8T1L - chains L and Q of the 26 polymer chains in the assembly; structure by electron microscopy, 4.83 A resolution (low resolution: residue-level contacts below are approximate; hydrogen-bond / salt-bridge calls are withheld).

== Chain L ==
Molecule: Mediator of RNA polymerase II transcription subunit 17
From: Mus musculus
Reference sequence: Q8VCD5 (MED17_MOUSE); numbering as in UniProt (aligned over 1-649)
Amino-acid sequence (649 residues; numbered 1 to 649; the number before each row is that of its first residue):
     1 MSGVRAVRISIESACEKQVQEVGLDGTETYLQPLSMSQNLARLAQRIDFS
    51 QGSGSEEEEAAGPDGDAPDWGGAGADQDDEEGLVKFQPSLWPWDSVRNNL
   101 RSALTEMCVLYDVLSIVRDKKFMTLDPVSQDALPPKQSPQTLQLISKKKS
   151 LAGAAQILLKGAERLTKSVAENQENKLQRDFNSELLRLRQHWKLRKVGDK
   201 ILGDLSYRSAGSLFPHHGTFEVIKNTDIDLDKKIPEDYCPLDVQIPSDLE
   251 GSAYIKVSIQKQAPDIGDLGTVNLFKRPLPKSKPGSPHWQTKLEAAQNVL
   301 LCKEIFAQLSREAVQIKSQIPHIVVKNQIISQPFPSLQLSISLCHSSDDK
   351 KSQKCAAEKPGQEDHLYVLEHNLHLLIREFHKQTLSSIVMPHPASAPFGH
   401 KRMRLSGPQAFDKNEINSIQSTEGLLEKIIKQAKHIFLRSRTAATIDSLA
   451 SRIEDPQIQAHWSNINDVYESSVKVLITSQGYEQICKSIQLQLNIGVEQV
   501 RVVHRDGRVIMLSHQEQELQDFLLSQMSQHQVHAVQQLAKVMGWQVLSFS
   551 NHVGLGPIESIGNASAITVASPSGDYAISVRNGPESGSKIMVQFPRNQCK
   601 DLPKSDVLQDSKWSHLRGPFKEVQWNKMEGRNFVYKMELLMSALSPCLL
Disordered / not traced: 49-90, 119-137, 236-248, 352-355, 385-388, 540-543, 646-649

== Chain Q ==
Molecule: Mediator of RNA polymerase II transcription subunit 22
From: Mus musculus
Reference sequence: Q62276 (MED22_MOUSE); residue numbers follow UniProt; this construct covers 1-200
Amino-acid sequence (200 residues; each row starts with the number of its first residue):
     1 MAQQRALPQSKETLLQSYNKRLKDDIKSIMDNFTEIIKTAKIEDETQVSR
    51 ATQGEQDNYEMHVRAANIVRAGESLMKLVSDLKQFLILNDFPSVNEAIDQ
   101 RNQQLRALQEECDRKLITLRDEVSIDLYELEEEYYSSSSSLCEANDLPLC
   151 EAYWRLDLDADSADGLSAPLLASPETGAGPLQSAAPVHSHGGGPGPTEHT
Disordered / not traced: 1-8, 140-200

== Interface between chain L and chain Q ==
Contacting residue pairs - 18 pairs, chain L then chain Q:
  Gln143(L) with Lys41(Q)
  Ser146(L) with Asn58(Q)
  Gln190(L) with Arg101(Q)
  His191(L) with Arg101(Q)
  Arg195(L) with Leu88(Q); Asn89(Q); Phe91(Q)
  Ile453(L) with Ser139(Q)
  Gln457(L) with Tyr135(Q)
  Ala460(L) with Glu131(Q)
  His461(L) with Tyr128(Q); Glu131(Q)
  Asn464(L) with Arg120(Q); Ser124(Q)
  Ile465(L) with Arg120(Q)
  Thr478(L) with Tyr135(Q)
  Ser479(L) with Tyr135(Q)
  Gln480(L) with Tyr135(Q)
Also at the interface, not in a pair above, chain L (22 interface residues in all): Leu185, Thr445, Ser448, Leu449, Ile458, Gln459, Gly481, Arg631
Also at the interface, not in a pair above, chain Q (20 interface residues in all): Ala40, Phe85, Leu86, Asp90, Leu127, Glu132, Tyr134, Ser138

== Summary ==
22 residues of chain L and 20 residues of chain Q are in contact.
Chain L is Mediator of RNA polymerase II transcription subunit 17 and chain Q is Mediator of RNA polymerase II
transcription subunit 22, both from Mus musculus; the structure, Atomic model of the mammalian mouse Mediator
complex with CKM module, was determined by electron microscopy, deposited together with 8T9D and 8T1I.
